PDB entry 8OES | electron microscopy, 3.00 A resolution | chains A and G of the 14 polymer chains in the assembly

[Chain A (and G)]
Name: Mucin-5B
From: Homo sapiens
Notes: chain G of this document is another copy of the same molecule, construct and numbering; everything in this record applies to it too
UniProtKB: Q9HC84 (MUC5B_HUMAN); residues 26-1252 here = UniProt positions 26-1252
Chain sequence (1227 residues; row label = number of the first residue in the row):
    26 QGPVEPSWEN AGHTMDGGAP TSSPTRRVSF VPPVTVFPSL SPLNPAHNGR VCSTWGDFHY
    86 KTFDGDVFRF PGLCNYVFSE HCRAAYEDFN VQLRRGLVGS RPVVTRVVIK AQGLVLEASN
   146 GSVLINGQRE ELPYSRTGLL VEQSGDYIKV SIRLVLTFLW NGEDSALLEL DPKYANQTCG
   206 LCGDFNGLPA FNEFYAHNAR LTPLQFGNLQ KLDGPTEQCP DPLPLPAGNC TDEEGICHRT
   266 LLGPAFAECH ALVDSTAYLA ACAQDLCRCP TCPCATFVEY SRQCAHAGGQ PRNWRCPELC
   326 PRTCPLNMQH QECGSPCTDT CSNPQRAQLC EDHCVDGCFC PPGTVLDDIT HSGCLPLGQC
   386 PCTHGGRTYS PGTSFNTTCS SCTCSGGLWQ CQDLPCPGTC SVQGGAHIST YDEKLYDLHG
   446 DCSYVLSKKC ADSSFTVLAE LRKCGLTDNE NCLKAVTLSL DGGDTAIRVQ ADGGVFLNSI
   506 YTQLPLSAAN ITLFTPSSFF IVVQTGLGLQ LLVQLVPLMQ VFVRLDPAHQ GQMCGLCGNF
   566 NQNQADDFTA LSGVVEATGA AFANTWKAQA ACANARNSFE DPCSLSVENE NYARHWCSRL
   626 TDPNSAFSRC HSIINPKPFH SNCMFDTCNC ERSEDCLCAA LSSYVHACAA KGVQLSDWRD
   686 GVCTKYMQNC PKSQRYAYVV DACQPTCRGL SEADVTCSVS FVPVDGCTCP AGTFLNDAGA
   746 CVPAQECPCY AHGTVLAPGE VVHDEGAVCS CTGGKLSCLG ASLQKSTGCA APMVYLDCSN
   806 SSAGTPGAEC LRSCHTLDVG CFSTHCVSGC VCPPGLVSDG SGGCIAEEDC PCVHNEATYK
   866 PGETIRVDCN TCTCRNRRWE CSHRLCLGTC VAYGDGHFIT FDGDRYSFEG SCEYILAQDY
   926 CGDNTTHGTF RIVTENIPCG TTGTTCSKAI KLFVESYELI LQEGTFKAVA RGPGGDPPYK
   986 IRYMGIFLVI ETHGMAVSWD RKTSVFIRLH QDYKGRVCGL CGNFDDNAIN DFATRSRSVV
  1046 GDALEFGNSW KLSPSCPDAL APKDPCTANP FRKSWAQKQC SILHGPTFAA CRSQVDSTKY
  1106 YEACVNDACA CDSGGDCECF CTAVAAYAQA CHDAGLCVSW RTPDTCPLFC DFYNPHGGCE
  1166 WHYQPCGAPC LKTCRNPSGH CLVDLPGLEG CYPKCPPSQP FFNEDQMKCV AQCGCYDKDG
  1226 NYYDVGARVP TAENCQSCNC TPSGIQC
Not modelled in the structure: 26-70, 786-792, 1236-1242 (chain G: 26-792, 1236-1242)
Cystine bridges: Cys77-Cys207, Cys99-Cys244, Cys107-Cys204, Cys255-Cys292, Cys262-Cys287, Cys274-Cys309, Cys294-Cys297, Cys299-Cys325, Cys329-Cys363, Cys338-Cys359, Cys342-Cys355, Cys346-Cys385, Cys365-Cys379, Cys387-Cys409, Cys404-Cys421, Cys407-Cys416, Cys425-Cys562, Cys447-Cys597, Cys455-Cys559, Cys469-Cys477, Cys608-Cys653, Cys622-Cys648, Cys635-Cys673, Cys655-Cys661, Cys663-Cys688, Cys695-Cys732, Cys708-Cys722, Cys712-Cys752, Cys734-Cys746, Cys754-Cys776, Cys774-Cys783, Cys794-Cys835, Cys803-Cys831, Cys815-Cys826, Cys819-Cys855, Cys837-Cys849, Cys857-Cys879, Cys874-Cys891, Cys877-Cys886, Cys895-Cys1026, Cys917-Cys1061, Cys926-Cys1023, Cys944-Cys951, Cys1071-Cys1114, Cys1085-Cys1109, Cys1096-Cys1136, Cys1116-Cys1124, Cys1126-Cys1151, Cys1142-Cys1171, Cys1155-Cys1196, Cys1175-Cys1186, Cys1179-Cys1218, Cys1200-Cys1214, Cys1220-Cys1245, Cys1243-Cys1252
Glycans and other covalent adducts: N-acetylglucosamine (NAG) linked to Asn145, Asn201, Asn401, Asn515, Asn929
Bound ions: Ca2+ site 1: Asp89, Asp209, Asn211, Leu213, Glu218; Ca2+ site 2: Asp437, Asn564, Asn566, Asn568, Asp571; Ca2+ site 3: Asp907, Asn1028, Asp1030, Asn1032, Asn1035, Asp1036
Swiss-Prot annotation at these positions:
  - binding site (Cu(2+)): Glu194, His311, His358
  - glycosylation (N-linked (GlcNAc...) asparagine): Asn145, Asn201, Asn254, Asn401, Asn515, Asn805, Asn929

[How chain A and chain G interact]
Cross-chain cystine bridges: Cys1122(A)-Cys1122(G), Cys1164(A)-Cys1164(G)
Residue-residue contacts - 44 pairs, chain A then chain G:
  Cys944(A) - Lys1083(G)
  Gly945(A) - Lys1083(G)
  Phe1076(A) - Ser1118(G)  hydrogen bond (backbone-side chain)
  Arg1077(A) - Arg1077(G)
  Arg1077(A) - Asp1117(G)
  Arg1077(A) - Gly1119(G)
  Trp1080(A) - Ser1118(G)
  Trp1080(A) - Gly1119(G)
  Trp1080(A) - Gly1120(G)
  Lys1083(A) - Gly945(G)
  Asp1117(A) - Arg1077(G)
  Ser1118(A) - Phe1076(G)  hydrogen bond (side chain-backbone)
  Ser1118(A) - Trp1080(G)
  Gly1119(A) - Trp1080(G)
  Gly1119(A) - Asp1121(G)
  Gly1120(A) - Trp1080(G)
  Asp1121(A) - Gly1119(G)
  Asp1121(A) - Gly1120(G)
  Cys1122(A) - Cys1122(G)  disulfide
  Cys1122(A) - Glu1123(G)  hydrogen bond
  Arg1146(A) - Phe1154(G)
  Thr1147(A) - Phe1157(G)
  Pro1148(A) - Phe1154(G)
  Pro1148(A) - Phe1157(G)
  Pro1148(A) - Tyr1158(G)
  Pro1152(A) - Pro1152(G)
  Pro1152(A) - Phe1154(G)  hydrophobic
  Leu1153(A) - Phe1154(G)
  Phe1154(A) - Arg1146(G)
  Phe1154(A) - Pro1148(G)  hydrophobic
  Phe1154(A) - Pro1152(G)  hydrophobic
  Phe1154(A) - Leu1153(G)
  Phe1154(A) - Tyr1168(G)  hydrophobic
  Asp1156(A) - Trp1166(G)
  Asp1156(A) - His1167(G)  salt bridge
  Asp1156(A) - Tyr1168(G)  hydrogen bond (side chain-backbone)
  Phe1157(A) - Pro1148(G)
  Tyr1158(A) - Pro1148(G)
  Cys1164(A) - Cys1164(G)  disulfide
  Cys1164(A) - His1167(G)
  His1167(A) - Asp1156(G)  salt bridge
  His1167(A) - Cys1164(G)
  Tyr1168(A) - Phe1154(G)  hydrophobic
  Tyr1168(A) - Asp1156(G)  hydrogen bond (backbone-side chain)
Interface residues without a listed pair, chain A (26 interface residues in all): Thr946, Gly1162
Interface residues without a listed pair, chain G (29 interface residues in all): Cys944, Ser1079, Thr1147, Cys1155, Gly1162

[Summary]
Chain A and chain G form an interface of 26 and 29 residues respectively, with 2 disulfide bonds, 5 hydrogen
bonds and 2 salt bridges. Polar pairs include Asp1156(A)-His1167(G), Phe1076(A)-Ser1118(G) and
Cys1122(A)-Glu1123(G). Covalently linked N-acetylglucosamine: at Asn145(A), Asn201(A), Asn401(A), Asn515(A)
and Asn929(A).
Both chains are Mucin-5B (Homo sapiens). Entry 8OES (MUC5B amino acids 26-1435 Three beads) was determined by
electron microscopy.
